PDB entry 6ZHA | electron microscopy, 3.91 A resolution | chains B and D of the 5 polymer chains in the assembly

Chain B:
Name: X-ray repair cross-complementing protein 6
Source organism: Homo sapiens
Notes: EC 3.6.4.-, 4.2.99.-
Reference sequence: P12956 (XRCC6_HUMAN); numbering as in UniProt (aligned over 1-609)
Chain sequence (609 residues; numbered 1 to 609; the number before each row is that of its first residue):
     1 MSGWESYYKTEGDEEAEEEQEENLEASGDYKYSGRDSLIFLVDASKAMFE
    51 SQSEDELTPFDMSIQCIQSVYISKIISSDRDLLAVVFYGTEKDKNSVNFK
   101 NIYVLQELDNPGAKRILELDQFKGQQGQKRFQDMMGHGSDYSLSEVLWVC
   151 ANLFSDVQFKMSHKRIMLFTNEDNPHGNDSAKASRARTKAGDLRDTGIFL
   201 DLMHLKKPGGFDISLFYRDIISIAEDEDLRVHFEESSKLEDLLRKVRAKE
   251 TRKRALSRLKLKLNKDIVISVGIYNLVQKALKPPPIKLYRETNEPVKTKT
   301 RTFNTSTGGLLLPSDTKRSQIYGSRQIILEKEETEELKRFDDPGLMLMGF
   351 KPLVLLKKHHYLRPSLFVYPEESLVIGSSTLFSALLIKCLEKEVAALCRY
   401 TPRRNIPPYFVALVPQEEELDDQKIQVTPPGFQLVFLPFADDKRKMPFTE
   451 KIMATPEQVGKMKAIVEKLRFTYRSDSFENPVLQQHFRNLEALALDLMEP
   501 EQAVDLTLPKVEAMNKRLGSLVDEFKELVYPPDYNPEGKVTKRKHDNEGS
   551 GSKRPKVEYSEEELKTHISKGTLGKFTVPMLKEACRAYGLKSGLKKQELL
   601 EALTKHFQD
Unresolved in the structure: 1-31, 223-236, 535-609
Curated features (UniProtKB/Swiss-Prot):
  - region: Val578 to Glu583 (Interaction with BAX)
  - active site: Lys31 (Schiff-base intermediate with DNA)
  - modified residue: Ser2 (N-acetylserine), Ser6 (Phosphoserine), Ser27 (Phosphoserine), Lys31 (N6-acetyllysine), Ser51 (Phosphoserine), Ser306 (Phosphoserine), Lys317 (N6-acetyllysine), Lys331 (N6-acetyllysine), Lys338 (N6-acetyllysine), Thr455 (Phosphothreonine), Lys461 (N6-acetyllysine), Ser477 (Phosphoserine), Ser520 (Phosphoserine), Lys539 (N6-acetyllysine), Lys542 (N6-acetyllysine), Lys544 (N6-acetyllysine), Ser550 (Phosphoserine), Lys553 (N6-acetyllysine), Lys556 (N6-acetyllysine), Ser560 (Phosphoserine) and 1 more in UniProt
  - cross-link (Glycyl lysine isopeptide (Lys-Gly)): Lys287 (interchain with G-Cter in SUMO2), Lys317 (interchain with G-Cter in SUMO2), Lys556 (interchain with G-Cter in SUMO2)
  - mutagenesis: Lys31 (K31A: Diminishes the ability to form a Schiff base. Abolishes adduct formation; when associated with A-160 and A-164), Lys160 (K160A: Abolishes adduct formation; when associated with A-31 and A-160), Lys164 (K164A: Abolishes adduct formation; when associated with A-31 and A-164), Lys539 (K539Q: Complete loss of suppression of BAX-induced apoptosis; K539R: No effect on suppression of BAX-induced apoptosis), Lys542 (K542Q: Complete loss of suppression of BAX-induced apoptosis; K542R: No effect on suppression of BAX-induced apoptosis), Lys544 (K544R: No effect on suppression of BAX-induced apoptosis), Lys553 (K553Q: Partial loss of suppression of BAX-induced apoptosis; K553R: No effect on suppression of BAX-induced apoptosis), Lys556 (K556R: No effect on suppression of BAX-induced apoptosis), Lys570 (K570R: Loss of methylation; loss of anti-apoptotic activity; no effect on XRCC5 stabilization)

Chain D:
Molecule: 25-nt DNA strand
Sequence (25 nucleotides; numbered 20 to 44; the number before each row is that of its first residue):
    20 TAATAAACTAAAAACTATTATTATG

Chain B / chain D interface:
Contacting residue pairs (9; chain B residue first):
  Ser33(B) with DT35(D), phosphate contact
  Arg254(B) with DC34(D), sugar contact
  Ala255(B) with DC34(D), phosphate contact
  Leu256(B) with DA33(D), sugar contact
  Ser257(B) with DA33(D), phosphate contact
  Arg258(B) with DA33(D), hydrogen bond to the phosphate; DC34(D), salt bridge to the phosphate
  Arg403(B) with DA31(D), sugar contact
  Arg404(B) with DA32(D), phosphate contact
Other interface residues (no listed pair), chain B (10 interface residues in all): Pro285, Thr300
Other interface residues (no listed pair), chain D (7 interface residues in all): DC27, DA29

Summary:
The interface between chain B and chain D involves 10 residues on one side and 7 on the other; the contacts
include 1 hydrogen bond and 1 salt bridge. Polar pairs include Arg258(B)-DA33(D) and Arg258(B)-DC34(D).
Chain B is X-ray repair cross-complementing protein 6 (Homo sapiens) and chain D is a 25-nt DNA strand; the
structure, Cryo-EM structure of DNA-PK monomer, was determined by electron microscopy together with 6ZH8 and
6ZHE from the same study.
